Entry 6NK7 (electron microscopy, 4.99 A resolution (low resolution: residue-level contacts below are approximate; hydrogen-bond / salt-bridge calls are withheld)); this record covers chains C and D of the 17 polymer chains in the assembly.

== Chain C (and D) ==
Name: E1 glycoprotein
Organism: Chikungunya virus
Notes: EC 3.4.21.90; chain D of this document is another copy of the same molecule, construct and numbering; everything in this record applies to it too
Reference sequence: Q88628 (Q88628_CHIKV); residues 1-439 here correspond to UniProt positions 810-1248 (UniProt number = residue number + 809)
Amino-acid sequence (439 residues; each row starts with the number of its first residue):
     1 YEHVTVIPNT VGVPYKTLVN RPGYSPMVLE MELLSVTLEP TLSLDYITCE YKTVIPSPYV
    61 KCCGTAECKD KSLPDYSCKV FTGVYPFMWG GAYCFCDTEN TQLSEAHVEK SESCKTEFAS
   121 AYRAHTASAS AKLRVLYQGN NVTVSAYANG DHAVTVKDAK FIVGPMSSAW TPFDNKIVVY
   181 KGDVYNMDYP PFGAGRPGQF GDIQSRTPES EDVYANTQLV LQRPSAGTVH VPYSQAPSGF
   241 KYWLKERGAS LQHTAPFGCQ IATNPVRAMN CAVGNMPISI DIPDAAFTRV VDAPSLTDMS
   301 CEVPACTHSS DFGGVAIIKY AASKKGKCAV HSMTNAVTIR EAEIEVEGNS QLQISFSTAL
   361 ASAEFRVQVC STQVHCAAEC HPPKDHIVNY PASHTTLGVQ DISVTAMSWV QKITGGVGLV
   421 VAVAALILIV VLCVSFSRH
Cystine bridges: C49-C114, C62-C94, C63-C96, C306-C380, C328-C370
Covalently attached groups: N-acetylglucosamine (NAG) linked to N141

== Chain C / chain D interface ==
Residue-residue contacts - 14 pairs, chain C then chain D:
  S43(C) with T41(D)
  H125(C) with H125(D)
  Y147(C) with R206(D)
  D151(C) with P191(D); F192(D); A194(D)
  H152(C) with F192(D)
  P191(C) with D151(D)
  F192(C) with D151(D); H152(D)
  G193(C) with A153(D)
  A194(C) with D151(D); A153(D)
  R206(C) with Y147(D)
Other interface residues (no listed pair), chain C (11 interface residues in all): T41
Other interface residues (no listed pair), chain D (13 interface residues in all): T126, I162, G193

== In short ==
Chain C and chain D form an interface of 11 and 13 residues respectively.
Chain C and chain D are both E1 glycoprotein (Chikungunya virus); the structure, Electron Cryo-Microscopy of
Chikungunya in Complex with Mouse Mxra8 Receptor, was determined by electron microscopy together with 6NK3,
6NK5 and 6NK6 from the same study.
